3Q3M - chains A and E of the 8 polymer chains in the assembly; structure by X-ray diffraction, 1.75 A resolution.

== Chain A ==
Molecule: Toluene-4-monooxygenase system protein A
Source organism: Pseudomonas mendocina
Notes: EC 1.14.13.-
UniProt: Q6Q8Q7 (Q6Q8Q7_PSEME); the author numbering skips numbers that UniProt does not, so the offset changes along the chain: 1-491 = UniProt 1-491; 500-508 = UniProt 492-500
Chain sequence (500 residues; row label = number of the first residue in the row; note: 8 numbers in that range are skipped by the numbering (no residue carries them; nothing is unmodelled there)):
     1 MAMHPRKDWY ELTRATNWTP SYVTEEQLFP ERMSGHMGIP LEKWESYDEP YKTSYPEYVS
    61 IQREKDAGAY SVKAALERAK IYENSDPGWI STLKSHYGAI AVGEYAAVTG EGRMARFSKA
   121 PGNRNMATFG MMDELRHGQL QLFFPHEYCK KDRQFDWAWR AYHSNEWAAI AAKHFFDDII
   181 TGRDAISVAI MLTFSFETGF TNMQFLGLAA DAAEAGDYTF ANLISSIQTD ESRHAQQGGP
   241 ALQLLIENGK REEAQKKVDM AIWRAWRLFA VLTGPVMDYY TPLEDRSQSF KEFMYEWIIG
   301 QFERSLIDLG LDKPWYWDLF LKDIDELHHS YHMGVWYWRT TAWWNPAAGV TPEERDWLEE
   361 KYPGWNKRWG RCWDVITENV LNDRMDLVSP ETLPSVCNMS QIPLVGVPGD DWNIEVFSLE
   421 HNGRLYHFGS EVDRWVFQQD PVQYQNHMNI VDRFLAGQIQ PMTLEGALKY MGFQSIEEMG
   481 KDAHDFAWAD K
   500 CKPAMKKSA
Not modelled in the structure: 1, 501-508
Metal / ion sites: Fe ion site 1: E104, E134, H137 (together with 4-bromobenzoic acid); Fe ion site 2: E134, E197, E231, H234 (together with 4-bromobenzoic acid)
Residues lining bound ligands:
  - 4-bromobenzoic acid (Z82), molecule 1: R6, Y51, K52
  - 4-bromobenzoic acid (Z82), molecule 2: A99, I100, G103, E104, A107, E134, Y162, F176, I180, L192, F196, E197, F205, E231, H234

== Chain E ==
Molecule: Toluene-4-monooxygenase system protein D
Source organism: Pseudomonas mendocina
Notes: EC 1.14.13.-
UniProt: Q00459 (TMOD_PSEME); residue numbers follow UniProt; this construct covers 1-103
Chain sequence (103 residues; numbered 1 to 103; the number before each row is that of its first residue):
     1 MSTLADQALH NNNVGPIIRA GDLVEPVIET AEIDNPGKEI TVEDRRAYVR IAAEGELILT
    61 RKTLEEQLGR PFNMQELEIN LASFAGQIQA DEDQIRFYFD KTM
Not modelled in the structure: 1
Residues lining bound ligands: 4-bromobenzoic acid (Z82): M74, Q75, L77, E78, A90, D91, E92, I95

== How chain A and chain E interact ==
Contacting residue pairs - 76 pairs, chain A then chain E:
  R6(A) - Q75(E)  hydrogen bond
  K7(A) - E92(E)
  P50(A) - I88(E)
  Y51(A) - E78(E)
  K52(A) - Q75(E)  hydrogen bond (backbone-side chain)
  T53(A) - Q75(E)
  E57(A) - Q75(E)
  I61(A) - Q75(E)
  Q62(A) - E78(E)
  E64(A) - I79(E)
  K65(A) - E78(E)  salt bridge
  K65(A) - I79(E)
  N202(A) - S83(E)  hydrogen bond
  L206(A) - Y48(E)
  L206(A) - A82(E)  hydrophobic
  L206(A) - S83(E)
  A209(A) - A47(E)
  A210(A) - R45(E)
  A210(A) - A47(E)
  A213(A) - R46(E)
  A213(A) - A47(E)  hydrophobic
  E214(A) - R46(E)  salt bridge
  N222(A) - R19(E)  hydrogen bond
  S225(A) - R19(E)  hydrogen bond
  S226(A) - R19(E)
  Q228(A) - A82(E)
  T229(A) - R19(E)
  T229(A) - E78(E)  hydrogen bond (side chain-backbone)
  T229(A) - I79(E)
  T229(A) - N80(E)
  T229(A) - L81(E)
  T229(A) - A82(E)
  D230(A) - E78(E)
  S232(A) - L81(E)
  S232(A) - A82(E)  hydrogen bond (side chain-backbone)
  S232(A) - S83(E)  hydrogen bond (side chain-backbone)
  S232(A) - F84(E)
  R233(A) - E78(E)  salt bridge
  Q236(A) - F84(E)
  Q288(A) - R45(E)
  F293(A) - Y48(E)
  Y295(A) - L4(E)  hydrophobic
  Y295(A) - A5(E)  hydrophobic
  E296(A) - Y48(E)  hydrogen bond
  E296(A) - R50(E)  salt bridge
  W297(A) - Y48(E)  hydrogen bond
  W297(A) - R50(E)
  W297(A) - S83(E)
  I299(A) - A5(E)
  I299(A) - A8(E)  hydrophobic
  I299(A) - L9(E)
  G300(A) - A8(E)
  G300(A) - N11(E)  hydrogen bond (backbone-side chain)
  Q301(A) - I17(E)
  Q301(A) - R50(E)  hydrogen bond
  Q301(A) - S83(E)  hydrogen bond
  Q301(A) - F84(E)  hydrogen bond (side chain-backbone)
  E303(A) - L9(E)
  R304(A) - L9(E)
  R304(A) - N11(E)  hydrogen bond (side chain-backbone)
  R304(A) - N12(E)  hydrogen bond
  R304(A) - F99(E)
  R304(A) - K101(E)  hydrogen bond (side chain-backbone)
  R304(A) - M103(E)
  I307(A) - L9(E)  hydrophobic
  I307(A) - K101(E)
  I307(A) - M103(E)  hydrophobic
  D308(A) - Q87(E)
  D308(A) - F99(E)
  D308(A) - D100(E)  hydrogen bond (side chain-backbone)
  D308(A) - K101(E)  hydrogen bond (side chain-backbone)
  L309(A) - Q87(E)
  K313(A) - D6(E)  salt bridge
  K313(A) - L9(E)
  L321(A) - S2(E)
  L321(A) - A5(E)  hydrophobic
Also at the interface, not in a pair above, chain A (51 interface residues in all): P5, G207, Y218, Q243, S287, K291, S305, G310, W317, D318
Also at the interface, not in a pair above, chain E (34 interface residues in all): E76, A85, A90, T102

== In short ==
Chain A and chain E form an interface of 51 and 34 residues respectively; the contacts include 19 hydrogen
bonds and 5 salt bridges. Among the polar pairs are K65(A)-E78(E), E214(A)-R46(E) and R233(A)-E78(E). One
4-bromobenzoic acid molecule is bound between chain A and chain E.
Here chain A is Toluene-4-monooxygenase system protein A and chain E is Toluene-4-monooxygenase system protein
D, both from Pseudomonas mendocina. Entry 3Q3M (Toluene 4 monooxygenase HD Complex with Inhibitor
4-Bromobenzoate) was determined by X-ray diffraction together with 3Q14, 3Q2A, 3Q3N, 3Q3O, 3RI7 and 3RMK from
the same study.
